3J34 - chains I and J of the 42 polymer chains in the assembly; structure by electron microscopy, 8.60 A resolution (very low resolution: no residue pairs are listed; an interface is given only as per-side residue counts).

# Chain I (and J)
Name: capsid protein
Organism: Human immunodeficiency virus 1
Notes: chain J of this document is another copy of the same molecule, construct and numbering; everything in this record applies to it too
Reference sequence: Q79791 (Q79791_9HIV1); residues 1-231 here correspond to UniProt positions 133-363 (UniProt number = residue number + 132)
Sequence (231 residues; numbered 1 to 231; the number before each row is that of its first residue):
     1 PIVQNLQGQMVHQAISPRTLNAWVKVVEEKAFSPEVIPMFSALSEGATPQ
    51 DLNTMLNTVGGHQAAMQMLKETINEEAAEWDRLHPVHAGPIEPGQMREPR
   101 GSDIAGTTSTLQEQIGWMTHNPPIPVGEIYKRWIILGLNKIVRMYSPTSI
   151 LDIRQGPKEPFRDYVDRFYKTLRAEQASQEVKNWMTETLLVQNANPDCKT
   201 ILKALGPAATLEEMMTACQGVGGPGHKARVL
Sequence notes: engineered mutation Glu92 (Ala224 in Q79791)
Disulfide bonds: Cys198-Cys218
Reported in the primary citation:
  - mutagenesis - I201D, A204D, L205D: decreased stability
  - mutagenesis - A204C: increased stability

# Interface between chain I and chain J
At this resolution (9 A) residue pairs are not listed: 40 residues of chain I and 26 of chain J lie at the interface.

# Summary
Chain I and chain J form an interface of 40 and 26 residues respectively. From the paper: I201D, A204D and
L205D of chain I reduce stability; A204C of chain I increases stability.
Chain I and chain J are both capsid protein (Human immunodeficiency virus 1); the structure, Structure of
HIV-1 Capsid Protein by Cryo-EM, was determined by electron microscopy (same publication as 3J4F, 3J3Q and
3J3Y).
